7UOP - chains D and G of the 9 polymer chains in the assembly; structure by electron microscopy, 2.80 A resolution.

Chain D (and G):
Molecule: Fusion glycoprotein F0
Source organism: Nipah henipavirus
Notes: chain G of this document is another copy of the same molecule, construct and numbering; everything in this record applies to it too
UniProtKB: Q9IH63 (FUS_NIPAV); residues 1-475 here = UniProt positions 1-475
Amino-acid sequence (475 residues; each row starts with the number of its first residue):
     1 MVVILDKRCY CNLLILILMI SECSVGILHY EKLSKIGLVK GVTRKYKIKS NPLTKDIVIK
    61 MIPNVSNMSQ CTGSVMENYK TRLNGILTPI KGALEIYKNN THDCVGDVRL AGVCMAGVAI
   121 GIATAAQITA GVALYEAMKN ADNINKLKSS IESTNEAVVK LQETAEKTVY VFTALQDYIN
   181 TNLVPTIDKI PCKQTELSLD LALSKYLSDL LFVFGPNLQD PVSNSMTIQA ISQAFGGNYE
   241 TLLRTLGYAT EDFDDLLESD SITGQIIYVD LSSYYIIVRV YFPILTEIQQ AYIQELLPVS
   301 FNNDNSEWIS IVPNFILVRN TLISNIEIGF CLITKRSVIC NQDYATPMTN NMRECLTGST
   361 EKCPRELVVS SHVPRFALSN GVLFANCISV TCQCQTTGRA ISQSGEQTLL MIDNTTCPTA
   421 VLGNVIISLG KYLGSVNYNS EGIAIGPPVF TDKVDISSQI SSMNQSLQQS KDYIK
Unresolved in the structure: 1-26, 105-111
Differences from the reference sequence: conflict Cys104 (Leu in Q9IH63), Cys114 (Ile in Q9IH63), Phe172 (Leu in Q9IH63), Pro191 (Ser in Q9IH63)
Disulfides: Cys71-Cys192, Cys104-Cys114, Cys331-Cys340, Cys355-Cys363, Cys387-Cys392, Cys394-Cys417
Covalent attachments: N-acetylglucosamine (NAG) linked to Asn67, Asn99, Asn414, Asn464
Curated features (UniProtKB/Swiss-Prot):
  - region: Leu110 to Leu134 (Fusion peptide)
  - site: Arg109, Leu110 (Cleavage)
  - glycosylation (N-linked (GlcNAc...) asparagine): Asn64, Asn67, Asn99, Asn414, Asn464
  - natural variant: Thr250 (T250I: In strain: Isolate NiV/MY/99/VRI-0626), Met348 (M348T: In strain: Isolate Malaysian flying-fox)
What the authors report for this chain:
  - post-translational modification sites: Asn67, Asn99, Asn414, Asn464

Interface between chain D and chain G:
Contacting residue pairs (76; chain D residue first):
  Arg44(D) - Gln219(G)
  Ala157(D) - Leu197(G)  hydrophobic
  Asp177(D) - Ser198(G)  hydrogen bond
  Asp177(D) - Leu201(G)
  Asn180(D) - Ile190(G)
  Asn180(D) - Gln194(G)
  Thr181(D) - Ser198(G)
  Pro185(D) - Ile190(G)  hydrophobic
  Lys189(D) - Lys189(G)
  Gly236(D) - Lys205(G)  hydrogen bond (backbone-side chain)
  Asn238(D) - Leu201(G)  hydrogen bond (side chain-backbone)
  Asn238(D) - Ser204(G)
  Asn238(D) - Lys205(G)
  Asn238(D) - Ser208(G)
  Tyr239(D) - Ser208(G)
  Glu240(D) - Arg82(G)  salt bridge
  Glu240(D) - Ser204(G)
  Glu240(D) - Ser208(G)
  Glu240(D) - Leu211(G)
  Thr241(D) - Leu201(G)
  Thr241(D) - Ser204(G)  hydrogen bond
  Tyr248(D) - Arg82(G)
  Phe253(D) - Arg82(G)
  Asp254(D) - Arg82(G)  salt bridge
  Glu258(D) - Pro216(G)
  Glu258(D) - Asn217(G)  hydrogen bond
  Ile333(D) - Gln219(G)
  Thr334(D) - Gln219(G)
  Lys335(D) - Gln219(G)
  Leu367(D) - Pro347(G)
  Val369(D) - Arg319(G)
  Val369(D) - Ala345(G)  hydrophobic
  Val369(D) - Pro347(G)  hydrophobic
  Ser370(D) - Asp343(G)  hydrogen bond (side chain-backbone)
  Ser371(D) - Asp343(G)  hydrogen bond (backbone-side chain)
  His372(D) - Asp343(G)
  Phe376(D) - Ala125(G)  hydrophobic
  Phe376(D) - Ile128(G)  hydrophobic
  Leu378(D) - Gly117(G)
  Leu378(D) - Gly121(G)
  Leu378(D) - Ile122(G)
  Leu378(D) - Ala123(G)  hydrogen bond (backbone-backbone)
  Ser379(D) - Gly121(G)
  Ser379(D) - Ile122(G)
  Asn380(D) - Gly121(G)  hydrogen bond (backbone-backbone)
  Asn380(D) - Ile122(G)
  Gly381(D) - Gly121(G)
  Asn424(D) - Gly112(G)
  Val425(D) - Ile128(G)  hydrophobic
  Ile426(D) - Cys104(G)  hydrophobic
  Ile426(D) - Val113(G)  hydrogen bond (backbone-backbone)
  Ile426(D) - Cys114(G)
  Ile426(D) - Met115(G)  hydrogen bond (backbone-backbone)
  Ile427(D) - Met115(G)  hydrophobic
  Ile427(D) - Gly117(G)
  Ser428(D) - Met115(G)  hydrogen bond (side chain-backbone)
  Ser428(D) - Ala116(G)
  Ser428(D) - Gly117(G)  hydrogen bond (backbone-backbone)
  Ser428(D) - Val118(G)
  Gly430(D) - Val118(G)
  Phe450(D) - Met348(G)
  Phe450(D) - Thr349(G)
  Val454(D) - Ile311(G)
  Val454(D) - Met352(G)  hydrophobic
  Asp455(D) - Pro347(G)
  Asp455(D) - Thr349(G)  hydrogen bond
  Asp455(D) - Met352(G)
  Ser458(D) - Met352(G)
  Ile460(D) - Ile456(G)  hydrophobic
  Ile460(D) - Met463(G)  hydrophobic
  Ser461(D) - Val449(G)
  Leu467(D) - Met463(G)
  Leu467(D) - Ser466(G)
  Lys471(D) - Ser466(G)
  Lys471(D) - Ser470(G)
  Ile474(D) - Tyr473(G)  hydrophobic
Also at the interface, not in a pair above, chain D (59 interface residues in all): Lys40, Gly41, Glu156, Val158, Gly237, Arg244, Asp255, Leu297, Leu332, Ala377, Leu429, Ser457, Ser462, Asn464, Gln465
Also at the interface, not in a pair above, chain G (55 interface residues in all): Asn78, Thr124, Val132, Thr186, Leu207, Phe212, Val312, Pro313, Asn325, Asn351, Pro364, Pro447, Thr451, Leu467

Summary:
The interface between chain D and chain G involves 59 residues on one side and 55 on the other; the contacts
include 14 hydrogen bonds and 2 salt bridges. Polar pairs include Glu240(D)-Arg82(G), Asp254(D)-Arg82(G) and
Asp177(D)-Ser198(G). N-acetylglucosamine is covalently linked to Asn67(D), Asn99(D), Asn414(D) and Asn464(D).
The paper reports modification sites Asn67(D), Asn99(D) and Asn414(D) among others.
Both chains are Fusion glycoprotein F0 (Nipah henipavirus). Entry 7UOP (Prefusion-stabilized Nipah virus
fusion protein complexed with Fab 4H3) was determined by electron microscopy together with 7UP9, 7UPA, 7UPB
and 7UPK from the same study.
